PDB entry 1G65 | X-ray diffraction, 2.25 A resolution | chains R and S of the 30 polymer chains in the assembly

== Chain R ==
Protein: Proteasome component PUP2
From: Saccharomyces cerevisiae
Notes: EC 3.4.25.1
UniProtKB: P32379 (PSA5_YEAST); the construct lacks a stretch of the UniProt sequence and is renumbered around it, so the offset changes along the chain: 9-123 = UniProt 9-123; 125-144 = UniProt 131-150; 145-202 = UniProt 152-209; 205-209 = UniProt 210-214; 2 more segments
Chain sequence (242 residues; numbered 9 to 244 plus 10 insertion-coded residues; 4 numbers in that range are skipped by the numbering (no residue carries them; nothing is unmodelled there); the number before each row is that of its first residue; a row labelled like 123A-123G holds insertion residues (123A, then the next letters in order)):
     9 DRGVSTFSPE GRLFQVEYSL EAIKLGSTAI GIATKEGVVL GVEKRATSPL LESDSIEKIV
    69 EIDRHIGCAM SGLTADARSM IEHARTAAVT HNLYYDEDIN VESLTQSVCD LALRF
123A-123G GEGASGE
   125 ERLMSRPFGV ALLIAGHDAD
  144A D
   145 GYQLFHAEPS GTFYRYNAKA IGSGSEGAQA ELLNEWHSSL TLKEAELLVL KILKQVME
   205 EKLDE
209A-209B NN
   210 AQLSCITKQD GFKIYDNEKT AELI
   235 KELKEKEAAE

== Chain S ==
Protein: Proteasome component PRE5
From: Saccharomyces cerevisiae
Notes: EC 3.4.25.1
UniProtKB: P40302 (PSA1_YEAST); the construct lacks a stretch of the UniProt sequence and is renumbered around it, so the offset changes along the chain: 4-60 = UniProt 2-58; 63-180 = UniProt 59-176; 181-204 = UniProt 181-204; 206-208 = UniProt 205-207; 1 more segments
Chain sequence (233 residues; each row starts with the number of its first residue; note: 3 numbers in that range are skipped by the numbering (no residue carries them; nothing is unmodelled there); a row labelled like 180A-180D holds insertion residues (180A, then the next letters in order)):
     4 FRNNYDGDTV TFSPTGRLFQ VEYALEAIKQ GSVTVGLRSN THAVLVALKR NADELSS
    63 YQKKIIKCDE HMGLSLAGLA PDARVLSNYL RQQCNYSSLV FNRKLAVERA GHLLCDKAQK
   123 NTQSYGGRPY GVGLLIIGYD KSGAHLLEFQ PSGNVTELYG TAIGARSQGA KTYLERTL
180A-180D DTFI
   181 KIDGNPDELI KAGVEAISQS LRDE
   206 SLT
208A-208B VD
   209 NLSIAIVGKD TPFTIYDGEA VAKYI

== Interface between chain R and chain S ==
Residue-residue contacts (51):
  Ser13(R) with Gly128(S), hydrogen bond (side chain-backbone); Arg130(S)
  Thr14(R) with Gly10(S); Gln23(S)
  Phe15(R) with Gln23(S), hydrogen bond (backbone-side chain); Tyr26(S); Arg130(S); Pro131(S)
  Ser16(R) with Tyr26(S)
  Pro17(R) with Arg5(S); Tyr26(S), hydrophobic
  Glu18(R) with Gln33(S)
  Gly19(R) with Tyr26(S); Ala30(S); Gln33(S)
  Arg20(R) with Gln33(S), hydrogen bond
  Leu21(R) with Leu81(S), hydrophobic; Arg130(S)
  Glu110(R) with Lys65(S), salt bridge
  Gln114(R) with Arg86(S), hydrogen bond
  Asp118(R) with Arg86(S), salt bridge
  Leu121(R) with Pro83(S), hydrophobic; Asp84(S); Arg130(S)
  Gly123C(R) with Tyr127(S)
  Ala123D(R) with Gly128(S); Gly129(S)
  Ser123E(R) with Asn123(S), hydrogen bond (backbone-side chain); Ser126(S), hydrogen bond; Gly129(S)
  Gly123F(R) with Lys119(S)
  Ser154(R) with Pro83(S)
  Gly155(R) with Pro83(S)
  Thr156(R) with Pro83(S)
  Tyr158(R) with Arg53(S), hydrogen bond (side chain-backbone); Ala55(S); Ser60(S); Gln64(S)
  Arg159(R) with Ser59(S); Ser60(S), hydrogen bond (backbone-backbone)
  Tyr160(R) with Ala55(S); Asp56(S); Leu58(S); Ser59(S)
  Asn161(R) with Leu58(S), hydrogen bond (backbone-backbone)
  Ala162(R) with Leu58(S)
  Gln173(R) with Asp56(S), hydrogen bond; Leu58(S)
  Leu176(R) with Leu58(S)
  Leu177(R) with Leu58(S), hydrophobic
  Trp180(R) with Leu58(S), hydrophobic
Also at the interface, not in a pair above, chain R (31 interface residues in all): Arg10, Lys163
Also at the interface, not in a pair above, chain S (34 interface residues in all): Asp9, Ala27, Glu29, Asn54, Glu57, Ala82, Lys122, Gly133

== Summary ==
31 residues of chain R and 34 residues of chain S are in contact; the contacts include 10 hydrogen bonds and 2
salt bridges. Polar contacts include Glu110(R)-Lys65(S), Asp118(R)-Arg86(S) and Ser13(R)-Gly128(S).
Chain R is Proteasome component PUP2 and chain S is Proteasome component PRE5, both from Saccharomyces
cerevisiae; the structure, Crystal structure of epoxomicin:20s proteasome reveals a molecular basis for
selectivity of alpha,beta-epoxyketone proteasome inhibitors, was determined by X-ray diffraction.
